Entry 3O1H (X-ray diffraction, 3.10 A resolution); this record covers chains A and B.

[Chain A]
Molecule: Sensor protein TorS
Organism: Vibrio parahaemolyticus
Notes: EC 2.7.13.3; fragment: Sensor Domain
Reference sequence: Q87ID1 (Q87ID1_VIBPA); residue numbers follow UniProt; this construct covers 51-322
Chain sequence (277 residues; each row starts with the number of its first residue):
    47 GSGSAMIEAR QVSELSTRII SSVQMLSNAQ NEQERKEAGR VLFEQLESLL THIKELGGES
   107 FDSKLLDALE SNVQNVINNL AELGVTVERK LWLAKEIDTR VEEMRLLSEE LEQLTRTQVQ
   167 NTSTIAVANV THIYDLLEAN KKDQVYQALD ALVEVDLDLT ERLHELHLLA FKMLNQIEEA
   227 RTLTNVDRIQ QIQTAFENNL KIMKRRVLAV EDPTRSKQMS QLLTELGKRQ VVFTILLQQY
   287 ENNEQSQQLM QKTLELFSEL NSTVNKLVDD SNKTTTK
Unresolved in the structure: 47-49, 320-323
Differences from the reference sequence: expression tag (47-50, 323)

[Chain B]
Molecule: Periplasmic protein TorT
Organism: Vibrio parahaemolyticus
Reference sequence: Q87ID2 (Q87ID2_VIBPA); residue numbers follow UniProt; this construct covers 31-329
Chain sequence (304 residues; each row starts with the number of its first residue):
    26 GSGSDEKICA IYPHLKDSYW LSVNYGMVSE AEKQGVNLRV LEAGGYPNKS RQEQQLALCT
    86 QWGANAIILG TVDPHAYEHN LKSWVGNTPV FATVNQLDLD EEQSTLLKGE VGVDWYWMGY
   146 EAGKYLAERH PKGSGKTNIA LLLGPRTRGG TKPVTTGFYE AIKNSDIHIV DSFWADNDKE
   206 LQRNLVQRVI DMGNIDYIVG SAVAIEAAIS ELRSADKTHD IGLVSVYLSH GVYRGLLRNK
   266 VLFAPTDKMV QQGRLSVMQA AHYLRHQPYE KQASPIIKPL TPKTLHDDTI EESLSPSEYR
   326 PTFS
Unresolved in the structure: 26-29, 172-175
Differences from the reference sequence: expression tag (26-30)
Disulfide bonds: Cys34-Cys84
Ligand contacts: trimethylamine oxide (TMO): Asp42, Tyr44, Trp45, Tyr71, Val119, Asn120, Trp140
Reported in the primary citation:
  - binding site for trimethylamine oxide: Asp42, Tyr44, Trp45, Tyr71, Trp140
  - conformationally variable residues (order/disorder transition): Thr172 to Gly175

[How chain A and chain B interact]
Pairs across the interface (31):
  Glu156(A) with Arg76(B)
  Gln159(A) with Gly69(B); Asn73(B), hydrogen bond; Arg76(B), hydrogen bond
  Leu160(A) with Glu67(B)
  Thr163(A) with Leu40(B); Lys41(B), hydrogen bond
  Gln166(A) with Lys41(B)
  Asn167(A) with Leu40(B); Lys41(B); Pro326(B)
  Thr170(A) with Ser43(B); His255(B)
  Ile171(A) with Glu323(B); Tyr324(B); Arg325(B)
  Val173(A) with Gly256(B)
  Ala174(A) with His255(B); Ser322(B)
  Asn175(A) with Ser322(B); Glu323(B), hydrogen bond (side chain-backbone)
  Thr177(A) with Tyr258(B); Arg259(B); Leu262(B)
  His178(A) with Ser322(B)
  Tyr180(A) with Arg259(B), hydrogen bond; Leu262(B), hydrophobic; Arg263(B)
  Thr260(A) with Phe328(B)
  Arg261(A) with Pro326(B); Phe328(B)
Other interface residues (no listed pair), chain A (20 interface residues in all): Arg162, Ala197, Asp202, Leu205

[Overview]
The interface between chain A and chain B involves 20 residues on one side and 19 on the other, with 5
hydrogen bonds. Polar pairs include Gln159(A)-Asn73(B), Gln159(A)-Arg76(B) and Thr163(A)-Lys41(B). Chain B
binds trimethylamine oxide. From the paper: a binding site for trimethylamine oxide at Asp42(B), Tyr44(B) and
Trp45(B) among others; conformational variability at Thr172(B).
Here chain A is Sensor protein TorS and chain B is Periplasmic protein TorT, both from Vibrio
parahaemolyticus. Entry 3O1H (Crystal Structure of the TorS sensor domain - TorT complex in the presence of
TMAO) was determined by X-ray diffraction (same publication as 3O1I and 3O1J).
